Entry 5LMS (electron microscopy, 5.10 A resolution (low resolution: residue-level contacts below are approximate; hydrogen-bond / salt-bridge calls are withheld)); this record covers chains A and M of the 25 polymer chains in the assembly.

[Chain A]
Molecule: 16S rRNA
Source organism: Thermus thermophilus HB8
Sequence (1522 nucleotides; numbered 0 to 1544 plus 21 insertion-coded residues; 44 numbers in that range are skipped by the numbering (no residue carries them; nothing is unmodelled there); the number before each row is that of its first residue; a row labelled like 189A-189L holds insertion residues (189A, then the next letters in order); numbering starts at 0):
     0 UUUGUUGGAG AGUUUGAUCC UGGCUCAGGG UGAACGCUGG CGGCGUGCCU AAGACAUGCA
    60 AGUCGUGCGG GCCG
    76 CGGGGUUUU
    88 ACUCCG
    96 UGGUCAGCGG CGGACGGGUG AGUAACGCGU GGGU
  129A G
   130 ACCUACCCGG AAGAGGGGGA CAACCCGGGG AAACUCGGGC UAAUCCCCCA UGUGGACCCG
189A-189L CCCCUUGGGGUG
   190 UGUCCAAAGG GCUUU
   216 GCCCGCUUCC GGAUGGGCCC GCGUCCCAUC AGCUAGUUGG UGGGGUAAUG GCCCACCAAG
   276 GCGACGACGG GUAGCCGGUC UGAGAGGAUG GCCGGCCACA GGGGCACUGA GACACGGGCC
   336 CCACUCCUAC GGGAGGCAGC AGUUAGGAAU CUUCCGCAAU GGGCGCAAGC CUGACGGAGC
   396 GACGCCGCUU GGAGGAAGAA GCCCUUCGGG GUGUAAACUC CUGA
   441 ACCCGGGACG AAACCCCC
   460 GA
   470 CGAGGGGA
   479 CUGACGGUAC CGGGGUAA
   498 UAGCGCCGGC CAACUCCGUG CCAGCAGCCG CGGUAAUACG GAGGGCGCGA GCGUUACCCG
   558 GAUUCACUGG GCGUAAAGGG CGUGUAGGCG GCCUGGGGCG UCCCAUGUGA AAGACCACGG
   618 CUCAACCGUG GGGGAGCGUG GGAUACGCUC AGGCUAGACG GUGGGAGAGG GUGGUGGAAU
   678 UCCCGGAGUA GCGGUGAAAU GCGCAGAUAC CGGGAGGAAC GCCGAUGGCG AAGGCAGCCA
   738 CCUGGUCCAC CCGUGACGCU GAGGCGCGAA AGCGUGGGGA GCAAACCGGA UUAGAUACCC
   798 GGGUAGUCCA CGCCCUAAAC GAUGCGCGCU AGGUCUCUGG GUCU
   848 CCUGGGGGCC GAAGCUAACG CGUUAAGCGC GCCGCCUGGG GAGUACGGCC GCAAGGCUGA
   908 AACUCAAAGG AAUUGACGGG GGCCCGCACA AGCGGUGGAG CAUGUGGUUU AAUUCGAAGC
   968 AACGCGAAGA ACCUUACCAG GCCUUGACAU GCUA
 1001A G
  1002 GGAACCCGGG UGAAAGCCUG GGGUGCCCC
1030A-1030D GCGA
  1031 GGGGAGCCCU AGCACAGGUG CUGCAUGGCC GUCGUCAGCU CGUGCCGUGA GGUGUUGGGU
  1091 UAAGUCCCGC AACGAGCGCA ACCCCCGCCG UUAGUUGCCA GCGGUUCGGC CGGGCACUCU
  1151 AACGGGACUG CCCGCG
  1168 AAAGCGGGAG GAAGGAGGGG ACGACGUCUG GUCAGCAUGG CCCUUACGGC CUGGGCGACA
  1228 CACGUGCUAC AAUGCCCACU ACAAAGCGAU GCCACCCGGC AACGGGGAGC UAAUCGCAAA
  1288 AAGGUGGGCC CAGUUCGGAU UGGGGUCUGC AACCCGACCC CAUGAAGCCG GAAUCGCUAG
  1348 UAAUCGCGGA UCAGCC
 1363A A
  1364 UGCCGCGGUG AAUACGUUCC CGGGCCUUGU ACACACCGCC CGUCACGCCA UGGGAGCGGG
  1424 CUCUACCCGA AGUCGCCGG
1442A-1442B GA
  1443 GCCUA
  1452 C
  1456 GGGCAGGCGC CGAGGGUAGG GCCCGUGACU GGGGCGAAGU CGUAACAAGG UAGCUGUACC
  1516 GGAAGGUGCG GCUGGAUCAC CUCCUUUCU
Unresolved in the structure: 0-4, 1533, 1543-1544

[Chain M]
Protein: 30S ribosomal protein S13
Source organism: Thermus thermophilus (strain HB8 / ATCC 27634 / DSM 579)
UniProt: P80377 (RS13_THET8); numbering as in UniProt (aligned over 1-126)
Amino-acid sequence (126 residues; each row starts with the number of its first residue):
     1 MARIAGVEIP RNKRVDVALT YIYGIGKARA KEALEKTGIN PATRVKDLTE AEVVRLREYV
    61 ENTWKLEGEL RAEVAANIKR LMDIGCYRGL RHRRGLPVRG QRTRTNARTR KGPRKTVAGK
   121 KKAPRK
Unresolved in the structure: 1, 120-126

[How chain A and chain M interact]
Contacting residue pairs - 85 pairs, chain A then chain M:
  A946(A) with Arg114(M)
  G947(A) with Arg108(M); Thr109(M)
  C948(A) with Asn106(M); Ala107(M); Arg108(M); Thr109(M)
  A949(A) with Gln101(M); Asn106(M)
  U950(A) with Arg102(M); Thr105(M); Asn106(M)
  G951(A) with Arg102(M); Thr105(M)
  U952(A) with Arg104(M); Thr105(M)
  G953(A) with Arg104(M)
  G954(A) with Arg104(M)
  G1224(A) with Arg102(M)
  A1225(A) with Arg102(M); Thr103(M); Arg104(M)
  C1226(A) with Leu96(M); Thr103(M); Arg104(M); Lys111(M)
  A1227(A) with Leu96(M); Lys111(M); Val117(M)
  C1228(A) with Arg104(M); Arg108(M); Lys111(M); Pro113(M); Lys115(M); Thr116(M); Val117(M)
  A1229(A) with Arg104(M); Arg108(M); Arg114(M); Thr116(M)
  C1230(A) with Arg114(M)
  G1295(A) with Arg14(M)
  C1296(A) with Arg44(M)
  C1297(A) with Lys13(M)
  U1301(A) with Tyr21(M)
  U1302(A) with Lys13(M); Arg14(M); Val17(M); Tyr21(M); Lys27(M)
  A1306(A) with Thr109(M)
  U1307(A) with Gln101(M); Arg110(M)
  U1308(A) with His92(M); Pro97(M); Val98(M); Arg99(M); Gln101(M); Arg110(M)
  G1309(A) with Asn77(M); Leu81(M); Arg88(M); His92(M); Arg99(M)
  G1310(A) with Arg88(M)
  C1321(A) with Val98(M)
  C1322(A) with Gly100(M)
  G1323(A) with Arg99(M); Gly100(M)
  C1328(A) with Ala28(M); Arg29(M)
  A1329(A) with Tyr23(M); Gly24(M); Gly26(M); Lys27(M); Ala28(M); Arg29(M); Leu70(M)
  U1330(A) with Ile22(M); Tyr23(M); Gly24(M); Ile25(M); Gly26(M)
  G1331(A) with Tyr23(M)
  A1332(A) with Thr109(M)
Other interface residues (no listed pair), chain A (36 interface residues in all): G945, A1333
Other interface residues (no listed pair), chain M (45 interface residues in all): Arg80, Tyr87, Arg91, Arg94, Ala118, Gly119

[In short]
36 residues of chain A face 45 of chain M across their interface.
Here chain A is 16S rRNA (Thermus thermophilus HB8) and chain M is 30S ribosomal protein S13 (Thermus
thermophilus (strain HB8 / ATCC 27634 / DSM 579)). Entry 5LMS (Structure of bacterial 30S-IF1-IF3-mRNA-tRNA
translation pre-initiation complex(state-2C)) was determined by electron microscopy, deposited together with
5LMN, 5LMO, 5LMP, 5LMQ, 5LMR, 5LMT, 5LMU and 5LMV.
